PDB entry 1Y09 | X-ray diffraction, 2.25 A resolution | chains A and B of the 4 polymer chains in the assembly

== Chain A ==
Protein: Hemoglobin alpha chain
Organism: Homo sapiens
UniProt: P69905 (HBA_HUMAN); residues 1-141 here = UniProt positions 1-141
Amino-acid sequence (141 residues; numbered 1 to 141; the number before each row is that of its first residue):
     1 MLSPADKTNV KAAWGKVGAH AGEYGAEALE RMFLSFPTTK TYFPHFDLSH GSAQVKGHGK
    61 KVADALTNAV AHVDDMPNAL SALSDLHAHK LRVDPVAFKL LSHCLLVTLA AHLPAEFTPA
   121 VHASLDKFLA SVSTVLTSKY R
Differences from the reference sequence: engineered mutation Met1 (Val in P69905), Ala97 (Asn in P69905)
Swiss-Prot annotation at these positions:
  - site: Lys61 (Not glycated)
  - natural variant: Asp6 (A6D: In J-Toronto; this construct carries the variant), Ala13 (A13D: In J-Paris 1/J-Aljezur), Glu27 (A27E: In Shenyang; this construct carries the variant), Lys61 (K61N: In Zambia; deletion: In Clinic), Asp64 (A64D: In Pontoise; this construct carries the variant), Asp75 (D75A: In Lille; D75G: In Chapel Hill; D75N: In G-Pest), Ala111 (A111D: In Petah Tikva)
Bound ions: heme Fe near His87 (its only coordinating residue here)
Ligand contacts: heme (HEM): Met32, Tyr42, Phe43, His45, Phe46, His58, Lys61, Val62, Ala65, Leu66, Leu83, Leu86, His87, Leu91, Val93, Ala97, Phe98, Leu101, Leu105, Leu136

== Chain B ==
Protein: Hemoglobin beta chain
Organism: Homo sapiens
UniProt: P68871 (HBB_HUMAN); numbering as in UniProt (aligned over 1-146)
Amino-acid sequence (146 residues; numbered 1 to 146; the number before each row is that of its first residue):
     1 VHLTPEEKSA VTALWGKVNV DEVGGEALGR LLVVYPWTQR FFESFGDLST PDAVMGNPKV
    61 KAHGKKVLGA FSDGLAHLDN LKGTFATLSE LHCDKLHVDP ENFRLLGNVL VCVLAHHFGK
   121 EFTPPVQAAY QKVVAGVANA LAHKYH
Swiss-Prot annotation at these positions:
  - natural variant: Leu3 (H3L: In Graz; this construct carries the variant), Glu7 (E7A: In G-Makassar; E7K: In Hb C; E7Q: In Machida; E7V: In SKCA), Lys8 (E8K: In G-Siriraj; this construct carries the variant), Val11 (A11V: In Iraq-Halabja; this construct carries the variant), Gly16 (W16G: In Randwick; this construct carries the variant), Val23 (E23V: In D-Granada; this construct carries the variant), Gly24 (V24G: In Miyashiro; this construct carries the variant), Gly25 (G25D: In Moscva; G25R: In Riverdale-Bronx; G25V: In Savannah), Leu32 (L32P: In Yokohama), Val33 (L33V: In Muscat; this construct carries the variant), Arg40 (Q40R: In Tianshui; this construct carries the variant), Phe42 (F42Y: In Mequon; deletion: In Bruxelles), 11 further natural variant entries in UniProt
Bound ions: heme Fe near His92 (its only coordinating residue here)
Ligand contacts: heme (HEM): Leu31, Thr38, Phe41, Phe42, His63, Lys66, Val67, Ala70, Phe71, Phe85, Leu88, Leu91, His92, Leu96, Val98, Asn102, Phe103, Leu106, Val137, Leu141

== Chain A / chain B interface ==
Pairs across the interface (33; chain A residue first):
  Glu30(A) with Pro124(B)
  Arg31(A) with Phe122(B), hydrogen bond (side chain-backbone); Thr123(B); Pro124(B); Gln127(B), hydrogen bond
  Leu34(A) with Pro124(B), hydrophobic; Pro125(B); Ala128(B)
  Ser35(A) with Gln127(B), hydrogen bond; Ala128(B); Gln131(B)
  Phe36(A) with Gln131(B)
  His103(A) with Asn108(B); Gln131(B), hydrogen bond
  Val107(A) with Val111(B), hydrophobic; Ala115(B); Gln127(B)
  Ala110(A) with Cys112(B); Ala115(B); His116(B)
  Ala111(A) with Ala115(B); Gly119(B)
  Pro114(A) with His116(B), hydrogen bond (backbone-side chain)
  Phe117(A) with Arg30(B), hydrogen bond (backbone-side chain); His116(B)
  Thr118(A) with Arg30(B)
  Pro119(A) with Arg30(B); Met55(B), hydrophobic
  His122(A) with Arg30(B), hydrogen bond; Val34(B)
  Ala123(A) with Val34(B)
  Asp126(A) with Val34(B); Tyr35(B)
Other interface residues (no listed pair), chain A (19 interface residues in all): Cys104, Leu106, Leu113
Other interface residues (no listed pair), chain B (20 interface residues in all): Glu26, Val33, Lys120

== Summary ==
The interface between chain A and chain B involves 19 residues on one side and 20 on the other; the contacts
include 7 hydrogen bonds. Among the polar pairs are Arg31(A)-Phe122(B), Arg31(A)-Gln127(B) and
Ser35(A)-Gln127(B). Bound to chain A: heme. Ligands of chain B: heme.
Here chain A is Hemoglobin alpha chain and chain B is Hemoglobin beta chain, both from Homo sapiens. Entry
1Y09 (T-to-T(High) Quaternary Transitions in Human Hemoglobin: alphaN97A deoxy low-salt) was determined by
X-ray diffraction (same publication as 1XXT, 1XY0, 1XZ5, 1XZ7, 1XZU, 1XZV and 45 further entries).
